Entry 8VNV (electron microscopy, 3.10 A resolution); this record covers chains C and D of the 9 polymer chains in the assembly.

== Chain C ==
Protein: Isoform 2 of Histone-lysine N-methyltransferase EZH2
From: Homo sapiens
Notes: EC 2.1.1.356
Reference sequence: Q15910 (EZH2_HUMAN), isoform Q15910-2; aligned to UniProt positions 2-746 over residues 2-746 (the alignment contains insertions or deletions, so no single offset holds)
Sequence (746 residues; each row starts with the number of its first residue):
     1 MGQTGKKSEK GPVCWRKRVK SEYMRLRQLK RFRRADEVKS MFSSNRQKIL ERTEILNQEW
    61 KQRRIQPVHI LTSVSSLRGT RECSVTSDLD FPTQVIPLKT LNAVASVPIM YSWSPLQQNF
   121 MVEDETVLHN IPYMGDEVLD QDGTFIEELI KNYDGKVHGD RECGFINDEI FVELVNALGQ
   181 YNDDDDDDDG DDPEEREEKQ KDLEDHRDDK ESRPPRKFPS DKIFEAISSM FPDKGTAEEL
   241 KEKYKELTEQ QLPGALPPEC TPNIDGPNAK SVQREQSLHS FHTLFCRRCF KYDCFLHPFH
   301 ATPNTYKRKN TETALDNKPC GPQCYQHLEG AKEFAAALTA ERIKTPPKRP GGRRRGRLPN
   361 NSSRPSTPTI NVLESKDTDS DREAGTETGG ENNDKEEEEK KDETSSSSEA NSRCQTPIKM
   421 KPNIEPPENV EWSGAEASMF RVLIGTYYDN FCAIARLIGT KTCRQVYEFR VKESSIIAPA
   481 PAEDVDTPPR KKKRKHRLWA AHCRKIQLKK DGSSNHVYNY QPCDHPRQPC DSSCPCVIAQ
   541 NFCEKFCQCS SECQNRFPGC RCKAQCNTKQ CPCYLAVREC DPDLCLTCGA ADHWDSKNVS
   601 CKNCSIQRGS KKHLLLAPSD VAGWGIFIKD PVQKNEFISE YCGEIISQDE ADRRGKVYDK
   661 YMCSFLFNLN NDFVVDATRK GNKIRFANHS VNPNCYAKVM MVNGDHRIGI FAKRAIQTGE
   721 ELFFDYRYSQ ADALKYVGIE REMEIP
Disordered / not traced: 1-16, 182-219, 340-425
Construct notes: initiating methionine (1); conflict Pro298 (Ser303 in Q15910)
Disulfides: Cys286-Cys294, Cys523-Cys536
Small-molecule neighbours: S-adenosylhomocysteine (SAH): Ile109, Val621, Ala622, Gly623, Trp624, Gly625, Met662, Cys663, Ser664, Phe665, Arg685, Phe686, Ala687, Asn688, His689, Tyr726, Tyr736, Val737, Ile739
UniProt features mapped onto this chain:
  - region: Lys39 to Val68 (Interaction with EED)
  - modified residue: Ser21 (Phosphoserine), Ser76 (Phosphoserine), Thr339 (Phosphothreonine), Thr345 (Phosphothreonine), Ser363 (Phosphoserine), Ser366 (Phosphoserine), Thr367 (Phosphothreonine), Thr487 (Phosphothreonine)
  - glycosylation: Ser75 (O-linked (GlcNAc) serine)
  - cross-link: Lys634 (Glycyl lysine isopeptide (Lys-Gly) (interchain with G-Cter in SUMO2))
What the authors report for this chain:
  - binding site for the 26-nt DNA strand (chain D): Arg497

== Chain D ==
Molecule: 26-nt DNA strand
Sequence (26 nucleotides; numbered 158 to 183; the number before each row is that of its first residue):
   158 GCTGCCGGCG GCTGGAGAAT CCCGGT

== How chain C and chain D interact ==
Residue-residue contacts (6; chain C residue first):
  Arg497(C) - DG174(D)  salt bridge to the phosphate
  Cys562(C) - DG172(D)  hydrogen bond to the phosphate
  Lys563(C) - DG172(D)  phosphate contact
  Gln570(C) - DT170(D)  hydrogen bond to the base
  Gln570(C) - DG171(D)  sugar contact
  Gln570(C) - DG172(D)  sugar contact
Interface residues without a listed pair, chain C (7 interface residues in all): Arg561, Ala564, Thr568
Interface residues without a listed pair, chain D (5 interface residues in all): DA173

== Overview ==
7 residues of chain C and 5 residues of chain D are in contact; the contacts include 2 hydrogen bonds and 1
salt bridge. Polar contacts include Gln570(C)-DT170(D), Cys562(C)-DG172(D) and Arg497(C)-DG174(D). Bound to
chain C: S-adenosylhomocysteine. The paper reports a binding site for the 26-nt DNA strand (chain D) at
Arg497(C).
Here chain C is Isoform 2 of Histone-lysine N-methyltransferase EZH2 (Homo sapiens) and chain D is a 26-nt DNA
strand. Entry 8VNV (PRC2_AJ1-450 bound to H3K36me3 with histone H3 tail engaged) was determined by electron
microscopy together with 8VMI, 8VMJ, 8VML, 8VMN, 8VNZ, 8VO0 and 8VOB from the same study.
